PDB entry 7ECY | electron microscopy, 3.60 A resolution | chains E and F of the 5 polymer chains in the assembly

Chain E:
Molecule: Fab 2H12 heavy chain
Source organism: Mus musculus
Notes: antibody fragment or engineered binder
Amino-acid sequence (216 residues; numbered 1 to 216; the number before each row is that of its first residue):
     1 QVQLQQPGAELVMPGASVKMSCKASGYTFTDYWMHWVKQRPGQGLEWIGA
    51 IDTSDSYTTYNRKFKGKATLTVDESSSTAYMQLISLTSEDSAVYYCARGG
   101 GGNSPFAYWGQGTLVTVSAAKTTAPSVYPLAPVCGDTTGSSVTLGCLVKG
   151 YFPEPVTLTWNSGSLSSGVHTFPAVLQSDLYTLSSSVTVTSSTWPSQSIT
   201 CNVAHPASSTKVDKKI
Disordered / not traced: 120-216
Disulfides: Cys22-Cys96

Chain F:
Molecule: Fab 2H12 light chain
Source organism: Mus musculus
Notes: antibody fragment or engineered binder
Amino-acid sequence (214 residues; row label = number of the first residue in the row):
     1 DIQMTQSPSSLSASLGERVSLTCRASQDIGSSLNWLQQEPDGTIKRLIYA
    51 TSSLDSGVPKRFSGSRSGSDYSLTISSLESEDFVDYYCLQYASFPLTFGA
   101 GTKLELKRADAAPTVSIFPPSSEQLTSGGASVVCFLNNFYPKDINVKWKI
   151 DGSERQNGVLNSWTDQDSKDSTYSMSSTLTLTKDEYERHNSYTCEATHKT
   201 STSPIVKSFNRNEC
Disordered / not traced: 110-214
Disulfides: Cys23-Cys88

Chain E / chain F interface:
Contacting residue pairs - 23 pairs, chain E then chain F:
  Val37(E) - Phe98(F)  hydrophobic
  Gln39(E) - Gln38(F)
  Gln43(E) - Gln38(F)
  Gln43(E) - Asp85(F)
  Gln43(E) - Tyr87(F)  hydrogen bond
  Leu45(E) - Tyr87(F)  hydrophobic
  Leu45(E) - Phe98(F)
  Trp47(E) - Leu96(F)
  Trp47(E) - Phe98(F)  hydrophobic
  Asn61(E) - Pro95(F)
  Tyr95(E) - Gly42(F)  hydrogen bond (side chain-backbone)
  Tyr95(E) - Ile44(F)  hydrophobic
  Asn103(E) - Asn34(F)  hydrogen bond
  Asn103(E) - Tyr49(F)
  Asn103(E) - Tyr91(F)  hydrogen bond
  Pro105(E) - Arg46(F)
  Phe106(E) - Asn34(F)
  Phe106(E) - Leu36(F)  hydrophobic
  Phe106(E) - Leu89(F)  hydrophobic
  Phe106(E) - Leu96(F)  hydrophobic
  Ala107(E) - Arg46(F)
  Trp109(E) - Leu36(F)  hydrophobic
  Trp109(E) - Ile44(F)
Interface residues without a listed pair, chain E (17 interface residues in all): Glu46, Ala50, Thr59, Arg62, Gln111
Interface residues without a listed pair, chain F (17 interface residues in all): Asp1, Lys45, Phe94

Summary:
Chain E and chain F each contribute 17 residues to their interface; the contacts include 4 hydrogen bonds.
Polar contacts include Gln43(E)-Tyr87(F), Tyr95(E)-Gly42(F) and Asn103(E)-Asn34(F).
Here chain E is Fab 2H12 heavy chain and chain F is Fab 2H12 light chain, both from Mus musculus. Entry 7ECY
(EV-D68 in complex with 2H12 Fab (State 3)) was determined by electron microscopy together with 7EBR and 7EBZ
from the same study.
